PDB entry 3J91 | electron microscopy, 8.80 A resolution (very low resolution: no residue pairs are listed; an interface is given only as per-side residue counts) | chains 1 and 3 of the 3 polymer chains in the assembly

Chain 1:
Name: VP1
Source organism: Enterovirus A71
UniProt: E5RPG0 (E5RPG0_9ENTO); residues 1-297 here correspond to UniProt positions 566-862 (UniProt number = residue number + 565)
Sequence (297 residues; each row starts with the number of its first residue):
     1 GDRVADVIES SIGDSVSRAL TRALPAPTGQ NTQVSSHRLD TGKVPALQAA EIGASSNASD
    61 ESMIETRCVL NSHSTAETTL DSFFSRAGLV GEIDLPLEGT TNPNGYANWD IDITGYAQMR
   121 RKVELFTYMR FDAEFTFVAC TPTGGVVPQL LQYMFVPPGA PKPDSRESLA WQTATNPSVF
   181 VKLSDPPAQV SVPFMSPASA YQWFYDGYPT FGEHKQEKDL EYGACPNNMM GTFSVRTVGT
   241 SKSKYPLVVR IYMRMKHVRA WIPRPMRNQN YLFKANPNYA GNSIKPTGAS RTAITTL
Disordered / not traced: 1-72, 211-217
Reported in the primary citation:
  - conformationally variable residues (order/disorder transition): Phe211 to Glu217

Chain 3:
Name: VP3
Source organism: Enterovirus A71
UniProt: E5RPG0 (E5RPG0_9ENTO); residues 1-242 here correspond to UniProt positions 324-565 (UniProt number = residue number + 323)
Sequence (242 residues; each row starts with the number of its first residue):
     1 GFPTELKPGT NQFLTTDDGV SAPILPNFYP TPCIHIPGEV RNLLELCQVE TILEVNNVPT
    61 NATSLMERLR FPVSAQAGKG ELCAVFRADP GRSGPWQSTL LGQLCGYYTQ WSGSLEVTFM
   121 FTGSFMATGK MLIAYTPPGG PLPKDRATAM LGTHVIWDFG LQSSVTLVIP WISNTHYRAH
   181 ARDGVFDYYT TGLVSIWYQT NYVVPIGAPN TAYIIALAAA QKNFTMKLCK DASDILQTGT
   241 IQ
Disordered / not traced: 241-242

Interface between chain 1 and chain 3:
At this resolution (9 A) residue pairs are not listed: 71 residues of chain 1 and 70 of chain 3 lie at the interface.

Overview:
71 residues of chain 1 face 70 of chain 3 across their interface. From the paper: conformational variability
at Phe211(1).
Chain 1 is VP1 and chain 3 is VP3, both from Enterovirus A71; the structure, Cryo-electron microscopy of
Enterovirus 71 (EV71) procapsid in complex with Fab fragments of neutralizing antibody 22A12, was determined
by electron microscopy, deposited together with 3J93.
